4U16 - chain A; structure by X-ray diffraction, 3.70 A resolution.

== Chain A ==
Molecule: Muscarinic acetylcholine receptor M3, Lysozyme
From: Rattus norvegicus
Notes: EC 3.2.1.17; fragment: UNP P08483 residues 57-259, 482-563, UNP D9IEF7 residues 61-161
UniProt: chimeric construct of P08483, D9IEF7: residues 57-259 from P08483 (ACM3_RAT) positions 57-259 (same numbers); residues 1017-1117 from D9IEF7 positions 61-161 (UniProt number = residue number - 956); residues 482-563 from P08483 (ACM3_RAT) positions 482-563 (same numbers)
Sequence (418 residues; numbered 56 to 577; 104 numbers in that range are skipped by the numbering (no residue carries them; nothing is unmodelled there); the number before each row is that of its first residue):
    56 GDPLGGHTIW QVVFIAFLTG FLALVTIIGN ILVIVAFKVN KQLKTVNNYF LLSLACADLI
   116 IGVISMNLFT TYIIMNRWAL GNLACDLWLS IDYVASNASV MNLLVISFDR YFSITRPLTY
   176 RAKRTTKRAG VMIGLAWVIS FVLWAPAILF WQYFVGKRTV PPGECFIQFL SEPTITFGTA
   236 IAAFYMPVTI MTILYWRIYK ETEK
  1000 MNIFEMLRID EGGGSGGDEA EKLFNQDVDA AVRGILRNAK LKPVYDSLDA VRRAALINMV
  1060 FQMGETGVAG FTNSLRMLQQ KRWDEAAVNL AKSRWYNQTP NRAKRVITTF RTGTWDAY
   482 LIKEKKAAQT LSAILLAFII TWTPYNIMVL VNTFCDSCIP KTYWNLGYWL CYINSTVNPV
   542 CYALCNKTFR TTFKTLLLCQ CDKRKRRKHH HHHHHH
Disordered / not traced: 56-62, 548-577
Disulfides: Cys140-Cys220, Cys516-Cys519
Construct notes: expression tag (56, 564-577); linker (1000-1016); conflict Ala1053 (Cys97 in D9IEF7)
Small-molecule neighbours:
  - N-methyl scopolamine (3C0): Asp147, Tyr148, Ser151, Asn152, Trp199, Thr234, Ala235, Ala238, Trp503, Tyr506, Asn507, Tyr529, Cys532, Tyr533
  - d(-)-tartaric acid (TAR): Phe1070, Thr1071, Asn1072, Ser1073, Asn1088

== Summary ==
Ligands of chain A: d(-)-tartaric acid and N-methyl scopolamine.
Chain A is Muscarinic acetylcholine receptor M3, Lysozyme (Rattus norvegicus); the structure, M3-mT4L receptor
bound to NMS, was determined by X-ray diffraction together with 4U14 and 4U15 from the same study.
